6R9B - chains B and D of the 7 polymer chains in the assembly; structure by electron microscopy, 3.80 A resolution.

== Chain B ==
Protein: DNA-directed RNA polymerase subunit alpha
Organism: Escherichia coli (strain K12)
Notes: EC 2.7.7.6
Reference sequence: P0A7Z4 (RPOA_ECOLI); numbering as in UniProt (aligned over 1-329)
Amino-acid sequence (329 residues; each row starts with the number of its first residue):
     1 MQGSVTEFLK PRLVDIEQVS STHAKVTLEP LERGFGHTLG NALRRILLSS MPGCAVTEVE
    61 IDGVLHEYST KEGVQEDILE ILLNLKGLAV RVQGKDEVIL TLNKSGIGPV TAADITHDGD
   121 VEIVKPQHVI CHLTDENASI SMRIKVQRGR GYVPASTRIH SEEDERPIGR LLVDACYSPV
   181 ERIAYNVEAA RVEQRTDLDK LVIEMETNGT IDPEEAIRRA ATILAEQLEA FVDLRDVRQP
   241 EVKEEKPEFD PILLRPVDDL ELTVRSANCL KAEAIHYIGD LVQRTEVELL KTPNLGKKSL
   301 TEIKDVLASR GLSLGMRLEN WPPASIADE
Unresolved in the structure: 1-5, 160-171, 239-329
Swiss-Prot annotation at these positions:
  - region: Glu162 to Glu165 (Required for interaction with Crp at class II promoters)
  - modified residue: Arg265 (ADP-ribosylarginine), Lys297 (N6-acetyllysine), Lys298 (N6-acetyllysine)

== Chain D ==
Protein: DNA-directed RNA polymerase subunit beta'
Organism: Escherichia coli (strain K12)
Notes: EC 2.7.7.6
Reference sequence: P0A8T7 (RPOC_ECOLI); numbering as in UniProt (aligned over 1-1407)
Amino-acid sequence (1407 residues; row label = number of the first residue in the row):
     1 MKDLLKFLKA QTKTEEFDAI KIALASPDMI RSWSFGEVKK PETINYRTFK PERDGLFCAR
    61 IFGPVKDYEC LCGKYKRLKH RGVICEKCGV EVTQTKVRRE RMGHIELASP TAHIWFLKSL
   121 PSRIGLLLDM PLRDIERVLY FESYVVIEGG MTNLERQQIL TEEQYLDALE EFGDEFDAKM
   181 GAEAIQALLK SMDLEQECEQ LREELNETNS ETKRKKLTKR IKLLEAFVQS GNKPEWMILT
   241 VLPVLPPDLR PLVPLDGGRF ATSDLNDLYR RVINRNNRLK RLLDLAAPDI IVRNEKRMLQ
   301 EAVDALLDNG RRGRAITGSN KRPLKSLADM IKGKQGRFRQ NLLGKRVDYS GRSVITVGPY
   361 LRLHQCGLPK KMALELFKPF IYGKLELRGL ATTIKAAKKM VEREEAVVWD ILDEVIREHP
   421 VLLNRAPTLH RLGIQAFEPV LIEGKAIQLH PLVCAAYNAD FDGDQMAVHV PLTLEAQLEA
   481 RALMMSTNNI LSPANGEPII VPSQDVVLGL YYMTRDCVNA KGEGMVLTGP KEAERLYRSG
   541 LASLHARVKV RITEYEKDAN GELVAKTSLK DTTVGRAILW MIVPKGLPYS IVNQALGKKA
   601 ISKMLNTCYR ILGLKPTVIF ADQIMYTGFA YAARSGASVG IDDMVIPEKK HEIISEAEAE
   661 VAEIQEQFQS GLVTAGERYN KVIDIWAAAN DRVSKAMMDN LQTETVINRD GQEEKQVSFN
   721 SIYMMADSGA RGSAAQIRQL AGMRGLMAKP DGSIIETPIT ANFREGLNVL QYFISTHGAR
   781 KGLADTALKT ANSGYLTRRL VDVAQDLVVT EDDCGTHEGI MMTPVIEGGD VKEPLRDRVL
   841 GRVTAEDVLK PGTADILVPR NTLLHEQWCD LLEENSVDAV KVRSVVSCDT DFGVCAHCYG
   901 RDLARGHIIN KGEAIGVIAA QSIGEPGTQL TMRTFHIGGA ASRAAAESSI QVKNKGSIKL
   961 SNVKSVVNSS GKLVITSRNT ELKLIDEFGR TKESYKVPYG AVLAKGDGEQ VAGGETVANW
  1021 DPHTMPVITE VSGFVRFTDM IDGQTITRQT DELTGLSSLV VLDSAERTAG GKDLRPALKI
  1081 VDAQGNDVLI PGTDMPAQYF LPGKAIVQLE DGVQISSGDT LARIPQESGG TKDITGGLPR
  1141 VADLFEARRP KEPAILAEIS GIVSFGKETK GKRRLVITPV DGSDPYEEMI PKWRQLNVFE
  1201 GERVERGDVI SDGPEAPHDI LRLRGVHAVT RYIVNEVQDV YRLQGVKIND KHIEVIVRQM
  1261 LRKATIVNAG SSDFLEGEQV EYSRVKIANR ELEANGKVGA TYSRDLLGIT KASLATESFI
  1321 SAASFQETTR VLTEAAVAGK RDELRGLKEN VIVGRLIPAG TGYAYHQDRM RRRAAGEAPA
  1381 APQVTAEDAS ASLAELLNAG LGGSDNE
Unresolved in the structure: 1-14, 255-258, 937-946, 1050-1056, 1069-1074, 1092-1096, 1126-1132, 1377-1407
Swiss-Prot annotation at these positions:
  - binding site (Zn(2+)): Cys70, Cys72, Cys85, Cys88, Cys814, Cys888, Cys895, Cys898
  - binding site (Mg(2+)): Asp460, Asp462, Asp464
  - modified residue: Lys983 (N6-acetyllysine)
Disulfides: Cys814-Cys895

== Chain B / chain D interface ==
Pairs across the interface (26):
  Leu48(B) - Glu534(D)
  Leu48(B) - Tyr537(D)  hydrophobic
  Asp77(B) - Leu569(D)
  Glu80(B) - Arg551(D)  salt bridge
  Leu83(B) - Val526(D)  hydrophobic
  Leu83(B) - Arg551(D)
  Lys86(B) - Val526(D)  hydrogen bond (side chain-backbone)
  Tyr152(B) - Leu527(D)
  Tyr152(B) - Arg535(D)  hydrogen bond (backbone-side chain)
  Val153(B) - Arg535(D)
  Pro154(B) - Arg535(D)
  Ser178(B) - Glu534(D)  hydrogen bond
  Val180(B) - Glu534(D)
  Glu181(B) - Pro530(D)
  Glu181(B) - Glu534(D)
  Arg182(B) - Met581(D)
  Ile183(B) - Tyr537(D)
  Arg191(B) - Asp413(D)  salt bridge
  Arg191(B) - Arg417(D)
  Arg191(B) - Leu441(D)
  Glu193(B) - Ala406(D)
  Glu193(B) - Trp409(D)
  Glu193(B) - Asp410(D)
  Thr196(B) - Lys370(D)
  Thr196(B) - Glu443(D)
  Asp197(B) - Glu443(D)
Also at the interface, not in a pair above, chain B (20 interface residues in all): Arg44, Arg45, Cys176
Also at the interface, not in a pair above, chain D (21 interface residues in all): Val440, Thr528, Lys531, Arg538

== Summary ==
Chain B and chain D form an interface of 20 and 21 residues respectively, with 3 hydrogen bonds and 2 salt
bridges. Polar contacts include Glu80(B)-Arg551(D), Arg191(B)-Asp413(D) and Lys86(B)-Val526(D). UniProt lists
8 Zn2+-binding residues and 3 Mg2+-binding residues on chain D.
Here chain B is DNA-directed RNA polymerase subunit alpha and chain D is DNA-directed RNA polymerase subunit
beta', both from Escherichia coli (strain K12). Entry 6R9B (Cryo-EM structure of bacterial RNAP with a DNA
mimic protein Ocr from T7 phage) was determined by electron microscopy (same publication as 6R9G).
